Entry 1HGT (X-ray diffraction, 2.20 A resolution); this record covers chains H and I of the 3 polymer chains in the assembly.

# Chain H
Protein: Alpha-thrombin (large subunit)
From: Homo sapiens
Notes: EC 3.4.21.5
Reference sequence: P00734 (THRB_HUMAN); the construct lacks a stretch of the UniProt sequence and is renumbered around it, so the offset changes along the chain: 16-36 = UniProt 364-384; 37-60 = UniProt 386-409; 61-77 = UniProt 419-435; 78-97 = UniProt 437-456; 7 more segments
Amino-acid sequence (259 residues; row label = number of the first residue in the row; note: 2 numbers in that range are skipped by the numbering (no residue carries them; nothing is unmodelled there); a row labelled like 60A-60I holds insertion residues (60A, then the next letters in order)):
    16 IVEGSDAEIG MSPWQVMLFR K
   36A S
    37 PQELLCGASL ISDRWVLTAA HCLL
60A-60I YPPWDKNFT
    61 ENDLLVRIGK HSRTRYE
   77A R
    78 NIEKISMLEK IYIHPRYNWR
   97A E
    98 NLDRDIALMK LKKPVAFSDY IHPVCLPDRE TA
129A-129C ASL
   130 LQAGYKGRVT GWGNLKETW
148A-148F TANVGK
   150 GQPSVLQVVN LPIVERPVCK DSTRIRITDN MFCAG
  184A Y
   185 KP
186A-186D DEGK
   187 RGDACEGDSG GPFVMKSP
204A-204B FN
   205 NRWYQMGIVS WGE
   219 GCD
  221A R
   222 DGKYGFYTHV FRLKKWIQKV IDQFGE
Not modelled in the structure: 148A-148F
Disulfide bonds: Cys42-Cys58, Cys168-Cys182, Cys191-Cys220
Curated features (UniProtKB/Swiss-Prot):
  - region: Ala183 to Val200 (High affinity receptor-binding region which is also known as the TP508 peptide)
  - active site (Charge relay system): His57, Asp102, Ser195
  - glycosylation: Asn60G (N-linked (GlcNAc...) (complex) asparagine)

# Chain I
Protein: Hirugen
From: Hirudo medicinalis
Reference sequence: P09945 (ITH3_HIRME); aligned to UniProt positions 55-66 over residues 53-64 (the alignment contains insertions or deletions, so no single offset holds)
Amino-acid sequence (12 residues; numbered 53 to 64; the number before each row is that of its first residue):
    53 NEDFEEIPEE YL
Not modelled in the structure: 53-54
Sequence notes: conflict Glu54 (Gly61 in P09945)
Modified positions: Tyr63 (o-sulfo-l-tyrosine; TYS)

# Chain H / chain I interface
Residue-residue contacts (25):
  Phe34(H) with Phe56(I), hydrophobic
  Gln38(H) with Phe56(I); Glu57(I), hydrogen bond (side chain-backbone); Glu58(I); Ile59(I); Leu64(I)
  Leu40(H) with Phe56(I), hydrophobic
  Leu65(H) with Ile59(I), hydrophobic; Tyr63(I)
  Arg67(H) with Ile59(I)
  Arg73(H) with Asp55(I), salt bridge; Phe56(I)
  Thr74(H) with Asp55(I), hydrogen bond; Phe56(I); Glu57(I), hydrogen bond (backbone-backbone)
  Arg75(H) with Glu57(I)
  Tyr76(H) with Glu57(I), hydrogen bond (backbone-side chain); Glu58(I); Pro60(I); Tyr63(I)
  Glu80(H) with Tyr63(I)
  Lys81(H) with Tyr63(I)
  Ile82(H) with Ile59(I), hydrophobic; Tyr63(I)
  Met84(H) with Tyr63(I)
Also at the interface, not in a pair above, chain H (16 interface residues in all): Met32, Lys36, Glu39

# In short
Chain H and chain I form an interface of 16 and 8 residues respectively; the contacts include 4 hydrogen bonds
and 1 salt bridge. Polar pairs include Arg73(H)-Asp55(I), Gln38(H)-Glu57(I) and Thr74(H)-Asp55(I). UniProt
lists 3 active-site residues on chain H.
Chain H is Alpha-thrombin (large subunit) (Homo sapiens) and chain I is Hirugen (Hirudo medicinalis); the
structure, Structure of the hirugen and hirulog 1 complexes of alpha-thrombin, was determined by X-ray
diffraction (same publication as 2HGT).
